Entry 9D5K (X-ray diffraction, 2.70 A resolution); this record covers chains A and B of the 4 polymer chains in the assembly.

Chain A (and B):
Name: Isoform 4 of Double-stranded RNA-specific editase 1
From: Homo sapiens
Notes: EC 3.5.4.37; chain B of this document is another copy of the same molecule, construct and numbering; everything in this record applies to it too
UniProt: P78563 (RED1_HUMAN), isoform P78563-4; residues 215-701 here correspond to UniProt positions 243-729 (UniProt number = residue number + 28)
Sequence (487 residues; each row starts with the number of its first residue):
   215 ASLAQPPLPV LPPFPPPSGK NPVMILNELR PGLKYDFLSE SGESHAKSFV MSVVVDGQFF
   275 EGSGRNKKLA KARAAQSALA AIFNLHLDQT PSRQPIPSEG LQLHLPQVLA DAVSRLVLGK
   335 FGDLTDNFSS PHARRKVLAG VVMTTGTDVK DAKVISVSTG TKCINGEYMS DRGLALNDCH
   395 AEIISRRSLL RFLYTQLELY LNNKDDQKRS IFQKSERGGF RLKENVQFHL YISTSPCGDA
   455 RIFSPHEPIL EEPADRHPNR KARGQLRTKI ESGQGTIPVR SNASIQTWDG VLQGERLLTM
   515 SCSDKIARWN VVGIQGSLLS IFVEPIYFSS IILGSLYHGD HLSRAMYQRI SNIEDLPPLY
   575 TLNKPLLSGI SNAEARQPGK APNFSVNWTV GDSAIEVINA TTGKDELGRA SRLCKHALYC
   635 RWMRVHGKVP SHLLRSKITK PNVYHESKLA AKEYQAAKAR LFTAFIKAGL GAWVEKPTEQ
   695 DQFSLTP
Disordered / not traced: 215-315, 700-701 (chain B: 215-234, 464-475, 497-508, 701)
Differences from the reference sequence: engineered mutation Gln-488 (Glu516 in P78563)
Metal / ion sites: Zn2+: His-394, Cys-451, Cys-516 (shared with 1 residue of chain C)
Small-molecule neighbours: inositol hexakisphosphate (IHP): Asn-391, Asp-392, Ile-397, Arg-400, Arg-401, Thr-513, Lys-519, Arg-522, Gly-530, Ser-531, Lys-629, Tyr-658, Lys-662, Tyr-668, Lys-672, Trp-687, Val-688, Glu-689, Lys-690, Gln-694, Asp-695

Interface between chain A and chain B:
Residue-residue contacts - 53 pairs, chain A then chain B:
  Asn-379(A) with Arg-590(B), hydrogen bond
  Gly-380(A) with Arg-590(B)
  Glu-381(A) with Pro-459(B); His-460(B), salt bridge; Arg-590(B)
  Tyr-382(A) with His-460(B)
  Met-383(A) with Ser-458(B), hydrogen bond (backbone-side chain)
  Ser-384(A) with Ser-458(B); Glu-461(B), hydrogen bond
  Asp-385(A) with Phe-457(B); Ser-458(B), hydrogen bond (backbone-side chain); Glu-461(B)
  Arg-386(A) with Ile-463(B)
  Leu-388(A) with Glu-461(B)
  Glu-485(A) with Arg-590(B), salt bridge
  Ser-486(A) with His-259(B), hydrogen bond (backbone-side chain); Pro-592(B)
  Thr-501(A) with Ile-484(B); Gly-489(B); Thr-490(B)
  Trp-502(A) with Arg-455(B); Ile-456(B); Phe-457(B), hydrogen bond (side chain-backbone); Ser-458(B)
  Asp-503(A) with Cys-451(B); Gly-452(B), hydrogen bond (side chain-backbone); Arg-455(B), hydrogen bond (backbone-side chain); Ile-456(B); Arg-481(B), salt bridge; Gly-489(B); Thr-490(B), hydrogen bond
  Gly-504(A) with Gly-489(B)
  Val-505(A) with Arg-590(B), hydrogen bond (backbone-side chain)
  Leu-506(A) with Arg-455(B); Phe-457(B); Pro-459(B), hydrophobic; Arg-590(B)
  Gln-507(A) with Val-351(B); Thr-375(B), hydrogen bond; Arg-455(B); Gln-488(B)
  Gly-508(A) with Arg-590(B); Gln-591(B); Pro-592(B); Gly-593(B), hydrogen bond (backbone-backbone)
  Glu-509(A) with Gln-488(B); Arg-590(B), hydrogen bond (backbone-side chain)
  Arg-510(A) with His-259(B); Pro-592(B); Gly-593(B)
  Lys-618(A) with Glu-461(B), salt bridge
  Glu-693(A) with Ile-456(B); Arg-481(B), salt bridge
Other interface residues (no listed pair), chain B (26 interface residues in all): Thr-448, Ile-491, Leu-550, Lys-594

Overview:
Chain A and chain B form an interface of 23 and 26 residues respectively, with 13 hydrogen bonds and 5 salt
bridges. Among the polar pairs are Glu-381(A)/His-460(B), Glu-485(A)/Arg-590(B) and Asp-503(A)/Arg-481(B).
Bound to chain A: inositol hexakisphosphate.
Chain A and chain B are both Isoform 4 of Double-stranded RNA-specific editase 1 (Homo sapiens); the
structure, Human Adenosine Deaminase Acting on dsRNA (ADAR2-RD) bound to dsRNA containing an expanded cytidine
analog at ..., was determined by X-ray diffraction (same publication as 9D5J).
